PDB entry 2VGU | X-ray diffraction, 1.80 A resolution | chain A

== Chain A ==
Name: Serine hydroxymethyltransferase
Source organism: Bacillus stearothermophilus
Notes: EC 2.1.2.1
UniProt: Q7SIB6 (Q7SIB6_BACST); residues 1-405 here = UniProt positions 1-405
Amino-acid sequence (407 residues; each row starts with the number of its first residue):
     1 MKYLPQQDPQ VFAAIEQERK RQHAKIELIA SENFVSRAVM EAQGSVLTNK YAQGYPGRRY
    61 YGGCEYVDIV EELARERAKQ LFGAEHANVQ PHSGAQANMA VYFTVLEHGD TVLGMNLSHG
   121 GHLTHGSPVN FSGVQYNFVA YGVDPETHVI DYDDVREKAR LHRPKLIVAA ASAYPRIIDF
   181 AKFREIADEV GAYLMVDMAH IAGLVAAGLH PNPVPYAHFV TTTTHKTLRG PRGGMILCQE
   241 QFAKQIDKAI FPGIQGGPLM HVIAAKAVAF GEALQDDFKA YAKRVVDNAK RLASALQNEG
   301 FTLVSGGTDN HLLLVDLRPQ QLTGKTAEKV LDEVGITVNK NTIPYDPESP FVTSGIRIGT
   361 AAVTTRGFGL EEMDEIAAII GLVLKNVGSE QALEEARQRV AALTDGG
Unresolved in the structure: 407
Construct notes: engineered mutation Gln-53 (Glu in Q7SIB6)
Residues lining bound ligands:
  - pyridoxal phosphate (PLP): Tyr-51, Ser-93, Gly-94, Ala-95, Asn-98, His-122, Thr-124, His-125, Ala-171, Ser-172, Asp-197, Ala-199, His-200, Thr-223, His-225, Lys-226, Gly-256, Gly-257
  - pyridoxal phosphate / serine: Ser-31, Tyr-51, Gln-53, Tyr-61, Ser-93, Gly-94, Ala-95, Asn-98, His-122, Thr-124, His-125, Ala-171, Ser-172, Asp-197, Ala-199, His-200, Thr-223, His-225, Lys-226, Gly-256, Gly-257, Arg-357
  - serine (SER): Ser-31, Tyr-51, Gln-53, Tyr-61, His-122, Ser-172, His-200, Lys-226, Arg-357
What the authors report for this chain:
  - binding site for pyridoxal phosphate: Tyr-51
  - binding site for serine: Ser-172
  - mutagenesis - E53Q: abolished catalytic activity (THF-dependent cleavage of l-Ser)
  - mutagenesis - E53Q (1.5-fold): increased catalytic activity on L-allo-Thr
  - mutagenesis - E53Q: decreased binding to THF  FTHF
  - catalytic residues: Tyr-61 (proposed by the authors, not directly observed)

== Overview ==
Bound to chain A: serine, pyridoxal phosphate and pyridoxal phosphate / serine. The paper reports the
catalytic residue Tyr-61; E53Q abolishes catalytic activity (THF-dependent cleavage of l-Ser).
Chain A is Serine hydroxymethyltransferase (Bacillus stearothermophilus); the structure, Crystal structure of
E53QbsSHMT with L-serine, was determined by X-ray diffraction together with 2VGS, 2VGT, 2VGV and 2VGW from the
same study.
